PDB entry 7X6W | electron microscopy, 5.18 A resolution (low resolution: residue-level contacts below are approximate; hydrogen-bond / salt-bridge calls are withheld) | chains A and B

# Chain A
Name: Envelopment polyprotein
Organism: Severe fever with thrombocytopenia syndrome virus
Notes: fragment: Gn
UniProtKB: A0A1S6XXI4 (A0A1S6XXI4_SFTS); residues 1-562 here = UniProt positions 1-562
Sequence (562 residues; numbered 1 to 562; the number before each row is that of its first residue):
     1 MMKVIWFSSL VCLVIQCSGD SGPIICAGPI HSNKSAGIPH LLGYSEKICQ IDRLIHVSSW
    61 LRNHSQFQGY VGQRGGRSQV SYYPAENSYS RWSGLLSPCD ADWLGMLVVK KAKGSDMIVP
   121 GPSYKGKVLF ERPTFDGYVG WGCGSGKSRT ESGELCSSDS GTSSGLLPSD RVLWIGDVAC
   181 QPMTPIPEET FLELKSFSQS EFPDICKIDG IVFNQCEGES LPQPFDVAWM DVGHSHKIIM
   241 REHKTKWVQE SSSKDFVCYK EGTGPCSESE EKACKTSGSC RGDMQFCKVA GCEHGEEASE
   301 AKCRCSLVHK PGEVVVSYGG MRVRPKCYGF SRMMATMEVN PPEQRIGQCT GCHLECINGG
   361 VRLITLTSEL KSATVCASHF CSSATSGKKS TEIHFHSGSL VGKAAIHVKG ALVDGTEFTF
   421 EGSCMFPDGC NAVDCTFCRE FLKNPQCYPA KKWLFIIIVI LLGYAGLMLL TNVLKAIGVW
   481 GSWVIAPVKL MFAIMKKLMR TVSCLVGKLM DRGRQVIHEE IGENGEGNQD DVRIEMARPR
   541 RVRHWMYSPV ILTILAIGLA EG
Unresolved in the structure: 1-21, 477-562
Disulfides: Cys26-Cys49, Cys143-Cys156, Cys180-Cys327, Cys206-Cys216, Cys258-Cys305, Cys266-Cys303, Cys274-Cys280, Cys287-Cys292
Glycans and other covalent adducts: glycan linked to Asn63

# Chain B
Name: Envelopment polyprotein
Organism: Severe fever with thrombocytopenia syndrome virus
Notes: fragment: Gc
UniProtKB: A0A1S6XXK1 (A0A1S6XXK1_SFTS); residues 1-511 here correspond to UniProt positions 563-1073 (UniProt number = residue number + 562)
Sequence (511 residues; numbered 1 to 511; the number before each row is that of its first residue):
     1 CDEMVHADSK LVSCRQGSGN MKECVTTGRA LLPAVNPGQE ACLHFTAPGS PDSKCLKIKV
    61 KRINLKCKKS SSYFVPDARS RCTSVRRCRW AGDCQSGCPP HFTSNSFSDD WAGKMDRAGL
   121 GFSGCSDGCG GAACGCFNAA PSCIFWRKWV ENPHGIIWKV SPCAAWVPSA VIELTMPSGE
   181 VRTFHPMSGI PTQVFKGVSV TYLGSDMEVS GLTDLCEIEE LKSKKLALAP CNQAGMGVVG
   241 KVGEIQCSSE ESARTIKKDG CIWNADLVGI ELRVDDAVCY SKITSVEAVA NYSAIPTTIG
   301 GLRFERSHDS QGKISGSPLD ITAIRGSFSV NYRGLRLSLS EITATCTGEV TNVSGCYSCM
   361 TGAKVSIKLH SSKNSTAHVR CKGDETAFSV LEGVHSYTVS LSFDHAVVDE QCQLNCGGHE
   421 SQVTLKGNLI FLDVPKFVDG SYMQTYHSTV PTGANIPSPT DWLNALFGNG LSRWILGVIG
   481 VLLGGLALFF LIMFLFKLGT KQVFRSRTKL A
Unresolved in the structure: 297-319, 333-343, 468-511
Disulfides: Cys1-Cys42, Cys14-Cys24, Cys67-Cys163, Cys82-Cys279, Cys88-Cys136, Cys94-Cys143, Cys98-Cys125, Cys129-Cys134, Cys247-Cys261, Cys346-Cys416, Cys356-Cys359, Cys381-Cys412

# How chain A and chain B interact
Contacting residue pairs - 43 pairs, chain A then chain B:
  Glu86(A) - Ser108(B)
  Glu86(A) - Ala112(B)
  Trp92(A) - Trp90(B)
  Trp92(A) - Ala91(B)
  Trp92(A) - Gly92(B)
  Asp177(A) - Trp111(B)
  Glu201(A) - Arg117(B)
  Phe202(A) - Arg117(B)
  Arg241(A) - Met115(B)
  Arg241(A) - Arg117(B)
  Arg241(A) - Trp149(B)
  Glu242(A) - Arg81(B)
  Glu242(A) - Arg117(B)
  His243(A) - Thr83(B)
  Lys244(A) - Thr83(B)
  Lys244(A) - Ser84(B)
  Lys244(A) - Asp276(B)
  Thr245(A) - Ser84(B)
  Thr245(A) - Val85(B)
  Thr245(A) - Arg86(B)
  Lys246(A) - Arg86(B)
  Lys246(A) - Asp275(B)
  Trp247(A) - Arg86(B)
  Trp247(A) - Arg87(B)
  Val248(A) - Gly135(B)
  Gln249(A) - Gly135(B)
  Gln249(A) - Phe137(B)
  Pro311(A) - Arg87(B)
  Pro311(A) - Ala91(B)
  Phe330(A) - Trp111(B)
  Phe330(A) - Lys114(B)
  Gly387(A) - Pro37(B)
  Lys389(A) - Ile63(B)
  Glu417(A) - Lys59(B)
  Glu417(A) - Lys61(B)
  Asp434(A) - Val434(B)
  Asp434(A) - Pro435(B)
  Asp434(A) - Lys436(B)
  Phe437(A) - Leu432(B)
  Phe437(A) - Asp433(B)
  Phe437(A) - Val434(B)
  Arg439(A) - Phe431(B)
  Lys443(A) - Asp433(B)
Other interface residues (no listed pair), chain A (30 interface residues in all): Ser88, Gly176, Tyr328, Ser382, Thr385, Val433, Asn444
Other interface residues (no listed pair), chain B (39 interface residues in all): Gly38, Arg62, Cys82, Asp93, Asp109, Asp110, Gly113, Cys134, Leu429

# Summary
30 residues of chain A face 39 of chain B across their interface. N-acetylglucosamine is covalently linked to
Asn63(A).
Here chain A is Envelopment polyprotein and chain B is Envelopment polyprotein, both from Severe fever with
thrombocytopenia syndrome virus. Entry 7X6W (SFTSV 2 fold hexamer) was determined by electron microscopy,
deposited together with 7X6U and 7X72.
